PDB entry 7MWW | X-ray diffraction, 2.71 A resolution | chains E and H of the 3 polymer chains in the assembly

== Chain E ==
Name: Core protein precursor eE2
Organism: Hepacivirus C
Notes: EC 2.7.7.48, 3.4.21.98, 3.6.1.15, 3.6.4.13
Reference sequence: A0A2I6PIY1 (A0A2I6PIY1_9HEPC); residues 384-655 here = UniProt positions 384-655
Chain sequence (272 residues; row label = number of the first residue in the row):
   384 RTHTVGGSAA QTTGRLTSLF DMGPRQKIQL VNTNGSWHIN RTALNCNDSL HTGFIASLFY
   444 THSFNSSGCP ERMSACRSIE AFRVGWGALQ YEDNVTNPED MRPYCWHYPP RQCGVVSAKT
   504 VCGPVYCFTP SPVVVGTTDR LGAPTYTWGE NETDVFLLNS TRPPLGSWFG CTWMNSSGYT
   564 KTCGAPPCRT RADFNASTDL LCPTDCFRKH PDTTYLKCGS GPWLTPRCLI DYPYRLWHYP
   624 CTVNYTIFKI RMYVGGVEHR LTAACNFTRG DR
Unresolved in the structure: 384-421, 454-489, 572-595, 651-655
Cystine bridges: Cys429-Cys505, Cys452-Cys624, Cys496-Cys566, Cys510-Cys554, Cys571-Cys601, Cys611-Cys648
Glycans and other covalent adducts: N-acetylglucosamine (NAG) linked to Asn423, Asn558, Asn627, Asn649
What the authors report for this chain:
  - contacts within the chain: Ile422-Tyr529
  - conformationally variable residues (order/disorder transition): Arg384 to His421
  - mutagenesis - I422A, Y529A, Y529A/W531A, W531A: decreased binding to liposome
  - mutagenesis - I422A (about 50%), Y529A, W531A: decreased binding to hCD81 (citing earlier work)

== Chain H ==
Name: 2A12 Fab Heavy chain
Organism: Mus musculus
Notes: antibody fragment or engineered binder
Chain sequence (221 residues; numbered 1 to 221; the number before each row is that of its first residue):
     1 EVQLQQSGAE LVKPGASVKL SCTASGFNIK DTYIHWVNQR PEQGLEWIGR IDPANGHTQY
    61 DPKFQGKATI TADTSSNTAY LQLSSLTSED TAVYYCATSD YSYALDSWGQ GTSVTVSSAK
   121 TTAPSVYPLA PVCGDTTGSS VTLGCLVKGY FPEPVTLTWN SGSLSSGVHT FPAVLQSDLY
   181 TLSSSVTVTS STWPSQSITC NVAHPASSTK VDKKIEPRGP T
Unresolved in the structure: 220-221
Cystine bridges: Cys22-Cys96, Cys145-Cys200

== How chain E and chain H interact ==
Pairs across the interface (23):
  Lys632(E) - Lys30(H)  hydrogen bond (side chain-backbone)
  Lys632(E) - Asp31(H)
  Lys632(E) - Thr32(H)
  Lys632(E) - Tyr33(H)
  Lys632(E) - Asp52(H)  salt bridge
  Lys632(E) - Asp100(H)
  Lys632(E) - Tyr101(H)  hydrogen bond (backbone-backbone)
  Ile633(E) - Asp100(H)
  Ile633(E) - Tyr101(H)  hydrophobic
  Arg634(E) - Asp100(H)  salt bridge
  Arg634(E) - Asp106(H)  salt bridge
  Tyr636(E) - Glu1(H)  hydrogen bond (side chain-backbone)
  Glu641(E) - Glu1(H)  hydrogen bond (side chain-backbone)
  Glu641(E) - Val2(H)  hydrogen bond (side chain-backbone)
  Arg643(E) - Phe27(H)
  Arg643(E) - Asp31(H)
  Arg643(E) - Thr32(H)
  Arg643(E) - Thr98(H)  hydrogen bond
  Arg643(E) - Ser99(H)
  Arg643(E) - Asp106(H)  salt bridge
  Leu644(E) - Asp31(H)
  Thr645(E) - Lys30(H)
  Thr645(E) - Asp31(H)  hydrogen bond
Interface residues without a listed pair, chain E (9 interface residues in all): Phe631
Interface residues without a listed pair, chain H (15 interface residues in all): Ala54, Ser107

== Summary ==
The interface between chain E and chain H involves 9 residues on one side and 15 on the other, with 7 hydrogen
bonds and 4 salt bridges. Polar contacts include Lys632(E)-Asp52(H), Arg634(E)-Asp100(H) and
Arg634(E)-Asp106(H). The paper reports that I422A, Y529A and Y529A/W531A of chain E, among others, reduce
binding to liposome; conformational variability at Arg384(E).
Here chain E is Core protein precursor eE2 (Hepacivirus C) and chain H is 2A12 Fab Heavy chain (Mus musculus).
Entry 7MWW (Structure of hepatitis C virus envelope full-length glycoprotein 2 (eE2) from J6 genotype) was
determined by X-ray diffraction together with 7MWS from the same study.
